PDB entry 2O2Q | X-ray diffraction, 2.00 A resolution | chains A and B of the 4 polymer chains in the assembly

[Chain A (and B)]
Molecule: Formyltetrahydrofolate dehydrogenase
From: Rattus norvegicus
Notes: EC 1.5.1.6; fragment: C-terminal domain, residues 397-902; chain B of this document is another copy of the same molecule, construct and numbering; everything in this record applies to it too
UniProt: Q5HZB2 (Q5HZB2_RAT); residue numbers follow UniProt; this construct covers 397-902
Sequence (517 residues; row label = number of the first residue in the row):
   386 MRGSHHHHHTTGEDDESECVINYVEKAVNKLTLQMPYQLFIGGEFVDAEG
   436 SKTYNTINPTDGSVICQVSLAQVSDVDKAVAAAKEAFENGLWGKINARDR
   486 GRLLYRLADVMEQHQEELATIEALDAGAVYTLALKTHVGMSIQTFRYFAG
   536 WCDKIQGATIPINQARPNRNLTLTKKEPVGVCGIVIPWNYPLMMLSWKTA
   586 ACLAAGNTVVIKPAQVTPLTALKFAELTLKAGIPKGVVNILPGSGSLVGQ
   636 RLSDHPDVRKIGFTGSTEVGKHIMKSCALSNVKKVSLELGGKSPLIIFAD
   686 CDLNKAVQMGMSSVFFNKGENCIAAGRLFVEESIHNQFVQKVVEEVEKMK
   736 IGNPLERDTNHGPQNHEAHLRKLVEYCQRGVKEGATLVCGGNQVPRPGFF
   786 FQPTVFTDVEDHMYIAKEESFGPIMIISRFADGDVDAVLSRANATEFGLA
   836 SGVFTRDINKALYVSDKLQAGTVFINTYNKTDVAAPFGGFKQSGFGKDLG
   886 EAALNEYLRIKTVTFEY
Unresolved in the structure: 386-404
Construct notes: initiating methionine (386); cloning artifact (387-389, 395-396); expression tag (390-394)

[How chain A and chain B interact]
Contacting residue pairs - 117 pairs, chain A then chain B:
  Gln528(A) - Asn548(B)
  Ile545(A) - Ala869(B)
  Ile545(A) - Pro871(B)
  Ile547(A) - Asp867(B)
  Asn548(A) - Gln528(B)
  Asn548(A) - Lys865(B)  hydrogen bond (backbone-side chain)
  Asn548(A) - Asp867(B)  hydrogen bond (backbone-side chain)
  Asn555(A) - Lys865(B)
  Thr559(A) - Pro871(B)
  Lys560(A) - Asp851(B)
  Glu562(A) - Asp851(B)
  Glu562(A) - Phe875(B)
  Arg644(A) - Glu831(B)  salt bridge
  Arg644(A) - Lys876(B)
  Lys656(A) - Ala663(B)
  Lys656(A) - Ser665(B)  hydrogen bond (side chain-backbone)
  Lys656(A) - Val667(B)
  Met659(A) - Met659(B)
  Met659(A) - Cys662(B)  hydrophobic
  Met659(A) - Ala663(B)  hydrophobic
  Met659(A) - Lys668(B)
  Met659(A) - Val670(B)  hydrophobic
  Lys660(A) - Lys660(B)
  Lys660(A) - Ala663(B)
  Lys660(A) - Leu664(B)
  Cys662(A) - Met659(B)  hydrophobic
  Ala663(A) - Lys656(B)
  Ala663(A) - Met659(B)  hydrophobic
  Ala663(A) - Lys660(B)
  Leu664(A) - Lys660(B)
  Ser665(A) - Lys656(B)  hydrogen bond (backbone-side chain)
  Asn666(A) - Gln877(B)
  Val667(A) - Lys656(B)
  Val667(A) - Leu672(B)  hydrophobic
  Val667(A) - Leu674(B)  hydrophobic
  Val667(A) - Lys876(B)
  Val667(A) - Gln877(B)
  Val667(A) - Phe880(B)
  Lys668(A) - Met659(B)
  Lys669(A) - Phe880(B)
  Val670(A) - Met659(B)  hydrophobic
  Leu672(A) - Val667(B)  hydrophobic
  Leu674(A) - Val667(B)  hydrophobic
  Lys690(A) - Glu901(B)  salt bridge
  Glu831(A) - Arg644(B)  salt bridge
  Leu847(A) - Phe900(B)  hydrophobic
  Ser850(A) - Lys560(B)
  Ser850(A) - Lys896(B)  hydrogen bond (backbone-side chain)
  Asp851(A) - Lys560(B)  salt bridge
  Asp851(A) - Glu562(B)
  Asp851(A) - Lys896(B)  hydrogen bond (backbone-side chain)
  Leu853(A) - Lys896(B)  hydrogen bond (backbone-side chain)
  Gln854(A) - Arg894(B)  hydrogen bond
  Ala855(A) - Lys896(B)
  Gly856(A) - Ile895(B)
  Gly856(A) - Lys896(B)
  Gly856(A) - Thr897(B)  hydrogen bond (backbone-backbone)
  Thr857(A) - Thr897(B)
  Val858(A) - Lys896(B)
  Val858(A) - Thr897(B)  hydrogen bond (backbone-backbone)
  Val858(A) - Val898(B)
  Val858(A) - Thr899(B)  hydrogen bond (backbone-backbone)
  Phe859(A) - Thr899(B)
  Ile860(A) - Val898(B)  hydrophobic
  Ile860(A) - Thr899(B)  hydrogen bond (backbone-backbone)
  Ile860(A) - Phe900(B)
  Ile860(A) - Glu901(B)  hydrogen bond (backbone-backbone)
  Asn861(A) - Glu901(B)
  Thr862(A) - Thr899(B)
  Thr862(A) - Glu901(B)
  Lys865(A) - Asn548(B)  hydrogen bond (side chain-backbone)
  Lys865(A) - Asn555(B)
  Lys865(A) - Thr899(B)
  Asp867(A) - Ile547(B)
  Asp867(A) - Asn548(B)  hydrogen bond (side chain-backbone)
  Ala869(A) - Ile545(B)
  Pro871(A) - Ile545(B)
  Pro871(A) - Thr559(B)
  Pro871(A) - Thr897(B)  hydrogen bond (backbone-side chain)
  Phe875(A) - Glu562(B)
  Phe875(A) - Arg894(B)
  Phe875(A) - Ile895(B)
  Phe875(A) - Lys896(B)
  Gln877(A) - Asn666(B)
  Gln877(A) - Val667(B)
  Phe880(A) - Val667(B)
  Phe880(A) - Lys669(B)
  Lys882(A) - Ile895(B)  hydrogen bond (side chain-backbone)
  Arg894(A) - Gln854(B)  hydrogen bond
  Arg894(A) - Phe875(B)
  Ile895(A) - Gly856(B)
  Ile895(A) - Phe875(B)
  Ile895(A) - Lys882(B)  hydrogen bond (backbone-side chain)
  Lys896(A) - Ser850(B)  hydrogen bond (side chain-backbone)
  Lys896(A) - Asp851(B)  hydrogen bond (side chain-backbone)
  Lys896(A) - Leu853(B)  hydrogen bond (side chain-backbone)
  Lys896(A) - Ala855(B)
  Lys896(A) - Gly856(B)
  Lys896(A) - Val858(B)
  Lys896(A) - Phe875(B)
  Thr897(A) - Gly856(B)  hydrogen bond (backbone-backbone)
  Thr897(A) - Thr857(B)
  Thr897(A) - Val858(B)  hydrogen bond (backbone-backbone)
  Thr897(A) - Pro871(B)  hydrogen bond (side chain-backbone)
  Val898(A) - Val858(B)
  Val898(A) - Ile860(B)  hydrophobic
  Thr899(A) - Val858(B)  hydrogen bond (backbone-backbone)
  Thr899(A) - Phe859(B)
  Thr899(A) - Ile860(B)  hydrogen bond (backbone-backbone)
  Thr899(A) - Thr862(B)
  Thr899(A) - Lys865(B)
  Phe900(A) - Leu847(B)  hydrophobic
  Phe900(A) - Ile860(B)
  Glu901(A) - Lys690(B)  salt bridge
  Glu901(A) - Ile860(B)  hydrogen bond (backbone-backbone)
  Glu901(A) - Asn861(B)
  Glu901(A) - Thr862(B)
Also at the interface, not in a pair above, chain A (61 interface residues in all): Gln549, Ala550, Thr557, Lys852, Ala870, Lys876, Ala887
Also at the interface, not in a pair above, chain B (61 interface residues in all): Gln549, Ala550, Asn553, Thr557, Ala870, Ala887

[Summary]
The chain A/chain B interface involves 61 residues from each chain; the contacts include 28 hydrogen bonds and
5 salt bridges. Polar contacts include Arg644(A)-Glu831(B), Lys690(A)-Glu901(B) and Asp851(A)-Lys560(B).
Both chains are Formyltetrahydrofolate dehydrogenase (Rattus norvegicus). Entry 2O2Q (Crystal structure of the
C-terminal domain of rat 10'formyltetrahydrofolate dehydrogenase in complex with NADP) was determined by X-ray
diffraction together with 2O2P and 2O2R from the same study.
